PDB entry 7PWG | electron microscopy, 2.75 A resolution | chains 1 and B of the 44 polymer chains in the assembly

# Chain 1
Molecule: rRNA 28S
Organism: Giardia lamblia ATCC 50803
Sequence (2707 nucleotides; each row starts with the number of its first residue):
     1 GCGCGGCCCG AGGCGGCGGG GGCGACGGGC GGAACUUAAG CAUAUCAGUA CGCCCCGGAG
    61 GAGAAACCAA CCGGGAUUCC CCGUAGCGGC GAGCGACGCG GGAGGAGCCC GCCCCGAAGG
   121 CGCGCUGUGG GGCGCAGGCG CAGGCCCGCC GCGAGGGGGC CCGAGGGCCC CGCCCGAGAG
   181 GGUGCAAGCC CCGUACGGCG GCCGCCGGGC CUGCGCGGCG AGUAGCGCUG CUUGAGCGUG
   241 CAGCGCGAAG GGAGGCGCGG CCCUUCCAAG GCUAAAUACG CCCCGGGACC GAUAGCGGAC
   301 CAAGUAGCGC GAGCGAACGG UGAAAAGGAC GCCCUGCGGC CGCUCAAAAG ACCUGAACCC
   361 GGCCGGCCGC CGGCCCGCCG GCCCCGUCUC GAXACXCGGA CCGAGGAGCC ACGCGCCGCG
   421 GCGAGCCCGA GGGAGCCCCC GCGGCGGAGC GAGCGCGAGA CGCCCCGGGC CCGCCGCGCC
   481 CCUGCGGGCG UGCGCGGGCC GAGCCGCGGC GCGUGGGCCC GAXAGGCGGU GAUCUAUGCC
   541 CGGCGAGGGC GAGGCCGGGC GAAAGCCUGG UGGAGGCCCG CCGCGGUGCU GACGCGCAGA
   601 UCGCUCGUCG GAGCCGGGCA UGGGGGCGAA AGACUCAUCG AACCGCCUGG UAGCUGGUUG
   661 CCUCCGAAAU GUCUCCCAGG ACAGCCGCCG CCCCGCAGUU GCGGCCCGUA GAGCGCUGGC
   721 CGGCGGGAGC GGGGGGCCUG CCCCUCGCCC GCCCCCCAAA CUCCGAAGGG CCGCGCCGCC
   781 CCGCCGCUGG CCUGGGCGGG GCGGGCGAAU GCGGGCGGCG CGUGGGCCCC UCCUGGUAAG
   841 CAGGACGGGC GAGGCGGGAC GAUCCGGACG CCGGGCCAGG GUGCGCCGCC GGGGCCCGCG
   901 GAACGGCGUC GGCCGGUCCC GACAGCUGGA AGGUGGCCCC AGAAGUCGGC AUCCUCCAGG
   961 GAGUGUGUAA CAACCCACCA GCCGAAUCGG CCGGCCCGGA AAAUGGAGCG CGCCGGAGCC
  1021 CCGGACCCGC GCCCGGCCGC CGCGCGCGGC GGGUAGGAGG CCGCAGAGGC CCCGGGGGCG
  1081 AAGGCGGCGC GCAGGCCCCG CCGGACCGGC CUCUGGUGCA GAUCUCGGCA GCAGUAGCCG
  1141 CUACUCCGCG CCCCGGAGGA CUGAGGGGGA GACGGGUUCC GCGGCGCCUG CAUCUGGCCG
  1201 CGGGUGACUC GGGCCUAAGC GGCGGGUGAA GACCGGGAAG GGGCGUGCCC GCCCGUCGAA
  1261 CGGGGAGCCG GCGGAGACUC CGGCAGGCGC GGCCCCCGCG GAGACGCCCG CCCCCCGGCG
  1321 ACGCGCACGG GGACCGCGGC GGGCGGCGCC CCGGCCCGCG AACGCCCCGC AGCCCCCGGA
  1381 CGCCUUGCGC GGAGAGGGGG GCCCGGGGGC GGACCCCGCG CGUCCCCGGC CGCCCCUGAA
  1441 AAGCCGGGGG GCGCCGGCCG CGCGCCGUAC CGACCGCAGC AGGACUCCGG GGUCAGCAGC
  1501 CUCUAGCGCG GGAGCGAACG CGGCUCAGGG AAGUCGGCAA GCCGGCUCCG UAACCUCGGG
  1561 AAAAGGAGUG GCUCUGACGG CGCGCCGGGU CAGAACUGGA ACGGACGCGG GGAUCCCGAC
  1621 UGUUUACUAG AAACACAGCG UCGCGAGGGC CGCACCCGGC GCUGGCGCGA CGUGAUUUCU
  1681 GCCCAGUGCC ACGACCGUCA CCGUGAAGCG AUCCGCCGAA GCCCUGGUAA ACGGCGGGAG
  1741 UAACUAUGAC UCUCUUAAGG UAGCXAAXUG CCUCGUCGGG CAAUUUCCGA CGUGCAUGAA
  1801 UGGACCAACG AGGAUCCCAC UGUCCCGAGC CGCGCCUCCG CGAGCCUCCA GCCUCGGGAA
  1861 CGGGCGAGGG CCGGCCAGCG GGGCAAGAAG ACCCUUUUGA GCUUGACUCC AGCCCGGGCC
  1921 UGUGGGGCGG GGCGGCCGGC GCAGCGCACA GGGGAGGCCG CGCCCCUGAG ACACCCUGAC
  1981 GGCCGCCGCC GCCCCGCUCA CCCGGUCGCG CGGGGACCCG CCCGGGCGGG GAGUUCGGCU
  2041 GGGGCGGCGC GCCUGCUACA CCGGACCGCA GGCGUCCCAC GGCGGGCUCA GCGAGGACGG
  2101 AGACCUCCCG CGGAGCAGAA GGGCACAAGC CCGCCCGACC CGCGCCCCCC GUGCCGGCGC
  2161 GGGCCGCGAA AGCGGGGCCU ACCGAUCCUU CGCCGCCCCG GCCGCGGGCG CGGAGGUGGC
  2221 AGAAAAGUUA CCACAGGGAU AACUGGCUUG UGGCCGCCGA GCGCCCGCAG CGACGCGGCU
  2281 UUUUGAUCCU UXGAUGUCGG CUCUUCCUAC CGUCCGCGCG CACCGGCGCG GAAGCGUCGG
  2341 AUUGUUCACC CGUUCAAGGG AUCGUGAGCU GGGUUUAGAC CGUCGUGAGA CAGGUUAGUU
  2401 UUACCCUACU GGCCCCGGGG CCAGAGCACG GCGGGCCAGU ACGAGAGGAA CGCCCGCCGC
  2461 GGGCGCCCAG CCCCGCGGUU GCCCGCCGGG GCAGGACCGC GCGCCCGGGC CCGGGGGCCU
  2521 GGCGCUGCCG CCUCUAAAGC GCCACCCCCC CCUCCGGCCC CGCCGGGCCC GCGCCCCAGC
  2581 CCCGUGCCCC CUGCCCGAGG CGGCCCCCGC CCGGGAGGAC CACCCGGCGC GGCGCCCCUG
  2641 UACGGCGCAG GGCCUGCGAU CGCGUUCGCC CGGGGGGCGC GCCGGGCGGG CGCGCGGCCC
  2701 ACUUGCU
Not modelled in the structure: 1-3, 132-146, 202-217, 335-337, 368, 434-436, 694, 727-748, 786, 897-899, 916-987, 1139, 1293-1297, 1308-1309, 1414-1415, 1453-1457, 1479, 1580-1586, 1692, 1743-1745, 1793, 1933-1988, 2099-2103, 2392, 2444, 2565-2566, 2648, 2654-2661, 2684-2685, 2695-2707
Modified residues: OMU (o2'-methyluridine 5'-monophosphate) at position 49, OMG (o2'-methylguanosine-5'-monophosphate) at position 313, OMG (o2'-methylguanosine-5'-monophosphate) at position 386, A2M (2'-O-methyladenosine 5'-(dihydrogen phosphate)) at position 393, A2M (2'-O-methyladenosine 5'-(dihydrogen phosphate)) at position 396, A2M (2'-O-methyladenosine 5'-(dihydrogen phosphate)) at position 523, OMG (o2'-methylguanosine-5'-monophosphate) at position 624, OMG (o2'-methylguanosine-5'-monophosphate) at position 1121, OMG (o2'-methylguanosine-5'-monophosphate) at position 1204, OMG (o2'-methylguanosine-5'-monophosphate) at position 1520, OMC (o2'-methylycytidine-5'-monophosphate) at position 1684, 5MC (5-methylcytidine-5'-monophosphate) at position 1765, A2M (2'-O-methyladenosine 5'-(dihydrogen phosphate)) at position 1768, OMG (o2'-methylguanosine-5'-monophosphate) at position 1775, OMC (o2'-methylycytidine-5'-monophosphate) at position 1824, OMG (o2'-methylguanosine-5'-monophosphate) at position 1882, OMU (o2'-methyluridine 5'-monophosphate) at position 1896, OMU (o2'-methyluridine 5'-monophosphate) at position 1897, OMU (o2'-methyluridine 5'-monophosphate) at position 1908, OMG (o2'-methylguanosine-5'-monophosphate) at position 2042, OMG (o2'-methylguanosine-5'-monophosphate) at position 2074, OMG (o2'-methylguanosine-5'-monophosphate) at position 2237, 5MC (5-methylcytidine-5'-monophosphate) at position 2292, OMC (o2'-methylycytidine-5'-monophosphate) at position 2380
Bound ions: K+ site 1: A33, OMU_49; K+ site 2 near A34 (its only coordinating residue here); K+ site 3: C35, C46; K+ site 4: U37, A42; K+ site 5 near A38 (its only coordinating residue here); K+ site 6: A38, A39, G89, G91 (together with triethylene glycol); Mg2+ site 1: G40, C41; Mg2+ site 2: C41, G1899; K+ site 7: C41, A42; K+ site 8: A42, U43; K+ site 9: U43, A44, U45; K+ site 10: U43, A44, G88, G91; 153 more K+ sites not listed; 86 more Mg2+ sites not listed

# Chain B
Protein: Ribosomal protein L3
Organism: Giardia lamblia ATCC 50803
Reference sequence: A8BRZ3 (A8BRZ3_GIAIC); numbering as in UniProt (aligned over 1-379)
Sequence (379 residues; row label = number of the first residue in the row):
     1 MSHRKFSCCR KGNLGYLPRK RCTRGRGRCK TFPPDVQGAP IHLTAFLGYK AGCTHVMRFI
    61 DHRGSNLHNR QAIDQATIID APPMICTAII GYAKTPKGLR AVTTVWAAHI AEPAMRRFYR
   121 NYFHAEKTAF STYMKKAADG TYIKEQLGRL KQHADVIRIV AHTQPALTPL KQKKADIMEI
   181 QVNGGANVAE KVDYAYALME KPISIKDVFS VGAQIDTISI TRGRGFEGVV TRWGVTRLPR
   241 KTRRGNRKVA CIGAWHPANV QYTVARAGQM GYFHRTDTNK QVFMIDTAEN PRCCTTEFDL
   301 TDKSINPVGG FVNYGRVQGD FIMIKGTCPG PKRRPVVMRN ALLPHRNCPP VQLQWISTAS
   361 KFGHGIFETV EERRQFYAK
Not modelled in the structure: 1
Bound ions: K+ site 1: Ser2, His3 (shared with G2364(1) of chain 1); K+ site 2: Thr236, Lys248 (shared with U2302(1) of chain 1); K+ site 3: Ala254, Pro257, Asn259 (shared with G1881(1) of chain 1); K+ site 4: Gln261, Val264 (shared with C2409(1) of chain 1); K+ site 5: Asp277, Thr327 (shared with G2463(1) of chain 1); K+ site 6 near Asp277 (its only coordinating residue here); Mg2+: Lys361 (shared with G2503(1) of chain 1)

# Chain 1 / chain B interface
Pairs across the interface (296):
  U590(1) - Arg240(B)  salt bridge to the phosphate
  U590(1) - Lys241(B)  salt bridge to the phosphate
  A592(1) - Arg243(B)  phosphate contact
  G594(1) - Arg243(B)  hydrogen bond to the base
  U1004(1) - His256(B)  base contact
  U1004(1) - Pro257(B)  base contact
  A1517(1) - Phe226(B)  hydrogen bond to the sugar
  A1518(1) - Phe226(B)  sugar contact
  A1518(1) - Glu227(B)  sugar contact
  A1518(1) - Gly228(B)  hydrogen bond to the phosphate
  C1519(1) - Arg247(B)  salt bridge to the phosphate
  C1519(1) - Lys248(B)  phosphate contact
  OMG_1520(1) - Arg244(B)  sugar contact
  OMG_1520(1) - Gly245(B)  phosphate contact
  OMG_1520(1) - Asn246(B)  hydrogen bond to the phosphate
  OMG_1520(1) - Arg247(B)  phosphate contact
  C1521(1) - Arg243(B)  phosphate contact
  G1536(1) - Lys241(B)  hydrogen bond to the base
  C1538(1) - Arg240(B)  hydrogen bond to the base
  A1539(1) - Arg240(B)  sugar contact
  OMC_1824(1) - Arg237(B)  salt bridge to the phosphate
  G1827(1) - Thr236(B)  phosphate contact
  G1827(1) - Arg237(B)  hydrogen bond to the base
  A1828(1) - Val230(B)  phosphate contact
  A1828(1) - Thr231(B)  phosphate contact
  A1828(1) - Arg247(B)  salt bridge to the phosphate
  G1829(1) - Arg224(B)  salt bridge to the phosphate
  C1853(1) - Asn259(B)  phosphate contact
  C1861(1) - His256(B)  base contact
  G1878(1) - Arg266(B)  base contact
  C1879(1) - Arg266(B)  hydrogen bond to the sugar
  G1880(1) - Lys248(B)  salt bridge to the phosphate
  G1880(1) - Ile252(B)  phosphate contact
  G1881(1) - Ile252(B)  phosphate contact
  G1881(1) - Gly253(B)  sugar contact
  G1881(1) - Ala254(B)  hydrogen bond to the sugar
  G1881(1) - Trp255(B)  hydrogen bond to the sugar
  G1881(1) - Pro257(B)  sugar contact
  G1881(1) - Ala258(B)  hydrogen bond to the base
  G1881(1) - Asn259(B)  base contact
  G1881(1) - Val260(B)  base contact
  OMG_1882(1) - Trp255(B)  sugar contact
  OMG_1882(1) - Ala258(B)  sugar contact
  G2300(1) - Lys5(B)  salt bridge to the phosphate
  C2301(1) - Lys5(B)  phosphate contact
  C2301(1) - Phe6(B)  phosphate contact
  U2302(1) - Thr236(B)  phosphate contact
  U2302(1) - Leu238(B)  sugar contact
  U2302(1) - Ala250(B)  hydrogen bond to the sugar
  U2302(1) - Cys251(B)  hydrogen bond to the base
  C2303(1) - Arg4(B)  base contact
  C2303(1) - Lys11(B)  salt bridge to the phosphate
  C2303(1) - Val235(B)  phosphate contact
  C2303(1) - Thr236(B)  hydrogen bond to the phosphate
  C2303(1) - Val249(B)  sugar contact
  C2303(1) - Cys251(B)  sugar contact
  U2304(1) - Arg4(B)  salt bridge to the phosphate
  U2304(1) - Arg10(B)  phosphate contact
  U2304(1) - Lys11(B)  hydrogen bond to the phosphate
  U2304(1) - Gln261(B)  hydrogen bond to the sugar
  U2304(1) - Thr263(B)  hydrogen bond to the phosphate
  U2305(1) - Arg10(B)  salt bridge to the phosphate
  U2305(1) - Gln261(B)  sugar contact
  U2305(1) - Thr263(B)  phosphate contact
  G2336(1) - Cys9(B)  phosphate contact
  U2337(1) - Ser7(B)  hydrogen bond to the phosphate
  C2338(1) - Phe6(B)  phosphate contact
  C2338(1) - Ser7(B)  hydrogen bond to the phosphate
  U2346(1) - Lys5(B)  salt bridge to the phosphate
  G2359(1) - His3(B)  salt bridge to the phosphate
  G2360(1) - Ser2(B)  hydrogen bond to the phosphate
  G2360(1) - His3(B)  hydrogen bond to the phosphate
  A2361(1) - Ser2(B)  hydrogen bond to the base
  A2361(1) - Ala254(B)  base contact
  A2361(1) - His256(B)  hydrogen bond to the sugar
  U2362(1) - Trp255(B)  stacking on the base
  U2362(1) - His256(B)  hydrogen bond to the phosphate
  C2363(1) - Ser2(B)  sugar contact
  G2364(1) - Ser2(B)  hydrogen bond to the phosphate
  G2364(1) - Cys251(B)  base contact
  G2364(1) - Ala254(B)  sugar contact
  G2364(1) - Trp255(B)  hydrogen bond to the sugar
  U2365(1) - Cys251(B)  base contact
  U2365(1) - Trp255(B)  phosphate contact
  A2367(1) - Arg244(B)  sugar contact
  G2368(1) - Arg244(B)  salt bridge to the phosphate
  G2368(1) - Ala250(B)  base contact
  C2369(1) - Thr242(B)  sugar contact
  C2369(1) - Arg243(B)  hydrogen bond to the phosphate
  C2369(1) - Arg244(B)  salt bridge to the phosphate
  U2370(1) - Lys241(B)  sugar contact
  U2370(1) - Arg243(B)  phosphate contact
  G2371(1) - Lys241(B)  salt bridge to the phosphate
  U2401(1) - Arg243(B)  salt bridge to the phosphate
  U2402(1) - Arg243(B)  salt bridge to the phosphate
  A2408(1) - Asn259(B)  hydrogen bond to the sugar
  A2408(1) - Val260(B)  hydrogen bond to the sugar
  C2409(1) - Val260(B)  sugar contact
  C2409(1) - Arg266(B)  hydrogen bond to the base
  U2410(1) - Arg232(B)  hydrogen bond to the sugar
  U2410(1) - Tyr262(B)  phosphate contact
  U2410(1) - Arg266(B)  sugar contact
  U2410(1) - Ala267(B)  hydrogen bond to the sugar
  G2411(1) - Pro18(B)  phosphate contact
  G2411(1) - Arg19(B)  hydrogen bond to the phosphate
  G2411(1) - Lys20(B)  phosphate contact
  G2411(1) - Arg232(B)  salt bridge to the phosphate
  G2411(1) - Gln269(B)  hydrogen bond to the sugar
  G2412(1) - Lys20(B)  phosphate contact
  G2412(1) - Arg21(B)  hydrogen bond to the phosphate
  G2417(1) - Phe118(B)  hydrogen bond to the sugar
  G2418(1) - Arg117(B)  sugar contact
  G2418(1) - Phe118(B)  sugar contact
  G2419(1) - Arg28(B)  salt bridge to the phosphate
  G2419(1) - Ile177(B)  sugar contact
  G2419(1) - Glu179(B)  hydrogen bond to the sugar
  G2420(1) - Arg28(B)  salt bridge to the phosphate
  G2420(1) - Tyr92(B)  hydrogen bond to the sugar
  G2420(1) - Arg158(B)  hydrogen bond to the phosphate
  G2420(1) - Met178(B)  phosphate contact
  G2420(1) - Glu179(B)  phosphate contact
  C2421(1) - Leu99(B)  hydrogen bond to the sugar
  C2421(1) - Arg158(B)  salt bridge to the phosphate
  C2422(1) - Lys97(B)  sugar contact
  C2422(1) - Gly98(B)  phosphate contact
  C2422(1) - Leu99(B)  phosphate contact
  G2426(1) - Leu14(B)  hydrogen bond to the sugar
  G2426(1) - Gly15(B)  hydrogen bond to the base
  G2426(1) - Tyr262(B)  phosphate contact
  C2427(1) - Leu14(B)  sugar contact
  C2427(1) - Gly15(B)  sugar contact
  C2427(1) - Tyr262(B)  hydrogen bond to the phosphate
  A2428(1) - Gly12(B)  hydrogen bond to the base
  A2428(1) - Asn13(B)  hydrogen bond to the base
  C2454(1) - Arg63(B)  hydrogen bond to the sugar
  C2454(1) - Arg346(B)  salt bridge to the phosphate
  C2454(1) - Asn347(B)  phosphate contact
  C2455(1) - His62(B)  salt bridge to the phosphate
  C2455(1) - Arg63(B)  sugar contact
  C2455(1) - Gly64(B)  hydrogen bond to the sugar
  C2455(1) - Ser65(B)  phosphate contact
  C2455(1) - Asn347(B)  phosphate contact
  G2456(1) - Ser65(B)  hydrogen bond to the phosphate
  C2460(1) - Cys9(B)  sugar contact
  G2461(1) - Lys11(B)  phosphate contact
  G2461(1) - Gly12(B)  hydrogen bond to the phosphate
  G2461(1) - Asn13(B)  hydrogen bond to the sugar
  G2462(1) - Gly12(B)  phosphate contact
  G2462(1) - Asn13(B)  hydrogen bond to the phosphate
  G2462(1) - Tyr16(B)  sugar contact
  G2462(1) - Arg19(B)  salt bridge to the phosphate
  G2462(1) - Arg275(B)  hydrogen bond to the phosphate
  G2462(1) - Asp277(B)  base contact
  G2463(1) - Thr221(B)  phosphate contact
  G2463(1) - Phe273(B)  phosphate contact
  G2463(1) - Arg275(B)  salt bridge to the phosphate
  G2463(1) - Asp277(B)  hydrogen bond to the sugar
  G2463(1) - Thr327(B)  hydrogen bond to the base
  G2463(1) - Pro329(B)  sugar contact
  C2464(1) - Lys50(B)  phosphate contact
  C2464(1) - Thr221(B)  phosphate contact
  C2464(1) - Arg222(B)  salt bridge to the phosphate
  C2464(1) - Thr327(B)  sugar contact
  C2464(1) - Cys328(B)  sugar contact
  C2464(1) - Pro329(B)  sugar contact
  C2464(1) - Gly330(B)  hydrogen bond to the phosphate
  G2465(1) - Lys50(B)  salt bridge to the phosphate
  G2465(1) - Cys53(B)  sugar contact
  G2465(1) - Arg222(B)  salt bridge to the phosphate
  G2465(1) - Gly330(B)  phosphate contact
  G2465(1) - Lys332(B)  salt bridge to the phosphate
  C2466(1) - Cys53(B)  sugar contact
  C2466(1) - Thr54(B)  sugar contact
  C2466(1) - His55(B)  hydrogen bond to the sugar
  C2466(1) - Gln75(B)  hydrogen bond to the base
  C2466(1) - Lys332(B)  salt bridge to the phosphate
  C2502(1) - Phe362(B)  sugar contact
  C2502(1) - Gly363(B)  phosphate contact
  C2502(1) - His364(B)  salt bridge to the phosphate
  G2503(1) - Val312(B)  phosphate contact
  G2503(1) - Asn313(B)  hydrogen bond to the phosphate
  G2503(1) - Lys361(B)  phosphate contact
  G2503(1) - Gly363(B)  hydrogen bond to the phosphate
  C2504(1) - Asn313(B)  hydrogen bond to the phosphate
  C2505(1) - Arg222(B)  salt bridge to the phosphate
  C2505(1) - Arg224(B)  hydrogen bond to the phosphate
  C2506(1) - Arg222(B)  salt bridge to the phosphate
  C2506(1) - Arg224(B)  salt bridge to the phosphate
  C2510(1) - Gln75(B)  hydrogen bond to the sugar
  C2511(1) - Lys280(B)  sugar contact
  C2511(1) - Lys325(B)  phosphate contact
  C2511(1) - Gly326(B)  sugar contact
  C2511(1) - Thr327(B)  base contact
  C2512(1) - Thr278(B)  hydrogen bond to the sugar
  C2512(1) - Asn279(B)  sugar contact
  C2512(1) - Lys280(B)  hydrogen bond to the sugar
  C2512(1) - Lys325(B)  salt bridge to the phosphate
  G2513(1) - Thr278(B)  sugar contact
  G2513(1) - Asn279(B)  hydrogen bond to the phosphate
  G2513(1) - His345(B)  phosphate contact
  G2514(1) - Leu343(B)  sugar contact
  G2514(1) - His345(B)  hydrogen bond to the base
  G2514(1) - Arg346(B)  hydrogen bond to the base
  G2514(1) - Asn347(B)  hydrogen bond to the base
  G2515(1) - Leu343(B)  sugar contact
  C2551(1) - Thr31(B)  sugar contact
  C2551(1) - Leu342(B)  phosphate contact
  C2552(1) - Tyr16(B)  sugar contact
  C2552(1) - Thr31(B)  hydrogen bond to the phosphate
  C2552(1) - Thr276(B)  phosphate contact
  C2552(1) - Arg339(B)  salt bridge to the phosphate
  U2553(1) - Gly15(B)  sugar contact
  U2553(1) - Leu17(B)  hydrogen bond to the sugar
  U2553(1) - Lys30(B)  salt bridge to the phosphate
  U2553(1) - His274(B)  salt bridge to the phosphate
  U2553(1) - Arg275(B)  phosphate contact
  U2553(1) - Thr276(B)  hydrogen bond to the phosphate
  C2554(1) - Pro18(B)  sugar contact
  C2554(1) - Lys20(B)  phosphate contact
  C2554(1) - Arg24(B)  salt bridge to the phosphate
  C2554(1) - Lys30(B)  salt bridge to the phosphate
  C2554(1) - His274(B)  phosphate contact
  C2555(1) - Lys20(B)  salt bridge to the phosphate
  C2555(1) - Thr23(B)  hydrogen bond to the phosphate
  C2555(1) - Arg24(B)  base contact
  C2560(1) - Thr103(B)  sugar contact
  C2560(1) - Thr104(B)  hydrogen bond to the sugar
  C2561(1) - Thr103(B)  hydrogen bond to the phosphate
  C2561(1) - Thr104(B)  sugar contact
  C2561(1) - Trp106(B)  sugar contact
  G2562(1) - Ala129(B)  sugar contact
  G2562(1) - Phe130(B)  hydrogen bond to the phosphate
  G2562(1) - Tyr133(B)  phosphate contact
  C2563(1) - Thr128(B)  sugar contact
  C2563(1) - Phe130(B)  phosphate contact
  C2563(1) - Ser131(B)  hydrogen bond to the phosphate
  C2563(1) - Thr132(B)  hydrogen bond to the phosphate
  C2563(1) - Tyr133(B)  hydrogen bond to the phosphate
  C2564(1) - Thr132(B)  hydrogen bond to the phosphate
  A2616(1) - Arg333(B)  base contact
  A2616(1) - Arg334(B)  phosphate contact
  G2617(1) - Arg222(B)  phosphate contact
  G2617(1) - Gly223(B)  hydrogen bond to the phosphate
  G2617(1) - Tyr272(B)  sugar contact
  G2617(1) - Arg334(B)  salt bridge to the phosphate
  G2618(1) - Arg21(B)  sugar contact
  G2618(1) - Gly223(B)  phosphate contact
  G2618(1) - Arg224(B)  phosphate contact
  G2618(1) - Gly225(B)  hydrogen bond to the phosphate
  G2618(1) - Gln269(B)  hydrogen bond to the phosphate
  A2619(1) - Gly225(B)  phosphate contact
  A2619(1) - Phe226(B)  hydrogen bond to the phosphate
  C2621(1) - Arg21(B)  base contact
  A2622(1) - Arg21(B)  base contact
  C2625(1) - Arg117(B)  salt bridge to the phosphate
  C2625(1) - Arg120(B)  base contact
  C2625(1) - Gln172(B)  phosphate contact
  G2626(1) - Arg120(B)  hydrogen bond to the base
  G2626(1) - Lys171(B)  sugar contact
  G2626(1) - Gln172(B)  phosphate contact
  G2626(1) - Lys173(B)  hydrogen bond to the phosphate
  G2626(1) - Lys174(B)  hydrogen bond to the phosphate
  G2627(1) - Arg116(B)  salt bridge to the phosphate
  G2627(1) - Lys173(B)  salt bridge to the phosphate
  G2629(1) - Lys171(B)  phosphate contact
  C2635(1) - Arg374(B)  phosphate contact
  C2636(1) - Val308(B)  phosphate contact
  C2636(1) - Gly309(B)  sugar contact
  C2636(1) - Ser360(B)  hydrogen bond to the sugar
  C2636(1) - Phe362(B)  base contact
  C2636(1) - Arg373(B)  salt bridge to the phosphate
  C2636(1) - Arg374(B)  salt bridge to the phosphate
  C2637(1) - Ser360(B)  phosphate contact
  C2637(1) - Phe362(B)  sugar contact
  C2637(1) - Gly363(B)  phosphate contact
  C2637(1) - His364(B)  phosphate contact
  C2637(1) - Gly365(B)  phosphate contact
  C2637(1) - Arg373(B)  salt bridge to the phosphate
  C2638(1) - His364(B)  hydrogen bond to the phosphate
  G2672(1) - Phe376(B)  base contact
  G2672(1) - Tyr377(B)  base contact
  G2677(1) - Phe362(B)  base contact
  G2679(1) - Gly309(B)  hydrogen bond to the base
  G2679(1) - Val312(B)  sugar contact
  G2679(1) - Asn313(B)  hydrogen bond to the sugar
  G2679(1) - Phe362(B)  stacking on the base
  C2680(1) - Gly309(B)  sugar contact
  C2680(1) - Phe311(B)  sugar contact
  C2680(1) - Asn313(B)  phosphate contact
  C2680(1) - Tyr314(B)  phosphate contact
  C2680(1) - Gly315(B)  phosphate contact
  G2681(1) - Gly315(B)  phosphate contact
  G2681(1) - Arg316(B)  hydrogen bond to the phosphate
  G2690(1) - Phe123(B)  stacking on the base
  G2690(1) - His124(B)  hydrogen bond to the sugar
  C2691(1) - His124(B)  salt bridge to the phosphate
Interface residues without a listed pair, chain 1 (127 interface residues in all): U1823, A1877, G1883, C1884, C2413, C2467, C2468, G2501, C2558, C2559, C2623, C2624, G2673, C2682
Interface residues without a listed pair, chain B (166 interface residues in all): Cys8, Cys22, Gly25, Arg26, Ile90, Arg100, Ala101, Val102, Arg149, Pro169, Leu170, Asp176, Pro239, Val264, Gly268, Met270, Gly310, Pro331, Pro344, Phe367, Val370, Lys379

# In short
The interface between chain 1 and chain B involves 127 residues on one side and 166 on the other, with 92
hydrogen bonds, 50 salt bridges and 3 aromatic stacking contacts. Polar contacts include G594(1)-Arg243(B),
G1536(1)-Lys241(B) and C1538(1)-Arg240(B).
Chain 1 is rRNA 28S and chain B is Ribosomal protein L3, both from Giardia lamblia ATCC 50803; the structure,
Cryo-EM structure of large subunit of Giardia lamblia ribosome at 2.7 A resolution, was determined by electron
microscopy.
